5LY2 - chains A and B of the 8 polymer chains in the assembly; structure by X-ray diffraction, 2.43 A resolution.

Chain A (and B):
Name: Lysine-specific demethylase 4A
Source organism: Homo sapiens
Notes: EC 1.14.11.-; chain B of this document is another copy of the same molecule, construct and numbering; everything in this record applies to it too
Reference sequence: O75164 (KDM4A_HUMAN); residue numbers follow UniProt; this construct covers 1-359
Amino-acid sequence (381 residues; row label = number of the first residue in the row; numbers below 1 keep their minus sign (Met-21 is residue -21)):
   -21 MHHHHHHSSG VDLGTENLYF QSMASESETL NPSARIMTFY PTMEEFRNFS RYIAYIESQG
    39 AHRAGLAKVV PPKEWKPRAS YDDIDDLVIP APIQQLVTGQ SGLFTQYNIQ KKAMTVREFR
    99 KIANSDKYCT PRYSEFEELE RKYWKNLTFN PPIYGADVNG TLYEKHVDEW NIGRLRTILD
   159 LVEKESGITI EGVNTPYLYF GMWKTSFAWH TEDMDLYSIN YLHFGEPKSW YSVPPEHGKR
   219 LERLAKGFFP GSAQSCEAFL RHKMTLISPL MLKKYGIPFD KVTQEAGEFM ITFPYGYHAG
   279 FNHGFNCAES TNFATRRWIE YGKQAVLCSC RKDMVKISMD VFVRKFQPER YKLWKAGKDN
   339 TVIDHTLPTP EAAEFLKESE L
Disordered / not traced: -21 to 6, 355-359 (chain B: -21 to 9, 355-359)
Sequence notes: expression tag (-21 to 0)
Bound ions: Ni2+: His188, Glu190, His276 (together with N-oxalylglycine); Zn2+: Cys234, His240, Cys306, Cys308
Small-molecule neighbours: N-oxalylglycine (OGA): Tyr132, Tyr177, Phe185, His188, Glu190, Ser196, Asn198, Lys206, Trp208, Thr270, His276, Ser288
Swiss-Prot annotation at these positions:
  - binding site (2-oxoglutarate): Tyr132, Asn198, Lys206, Lys241
  - binding site (Fe cation): His188, Glu190, His276
  - binding site (Zn(2+)): Cys234, His240, Cys306, Cys308
  - modified residue: Ala2 (N-acetylalanine)
What the authors report for this chain:
  - mutagenesis - H188A: abolished catalytic activity (citing earlier work)

How chain A and chain B interact:
Residue-residue contacts (19; chain A residue first):
  Gln72(A) - Tyr85(B)  hydrogen bond
  Leu74(A) - Leu74(B)  hydrophobic
  Leu74(A) - Tyr85(B)  hydrophobic
  Thr76(A) - Thr126(B)  hydrogen bond (side chain-backbone)
  Thr76(A) - Phe127(B)
  Thr76(A) - Asn128(B)
  Thr76(A) - Pro129(B)
  Gly77(A) - Phe127(B)
  Gln78(A) - Phe127(B)
  Tyr85(A) - Gln72(B)
  Tyr85(A) - Leu74(B)  hydrophobic
  Tyr85(A) - Ile87(B)  hydrophobic
  Tyr85(A) - Pro129(B)
  Ile87(A) - Ile87(B)  hydrophobic
  Thr126(A) - Thr76(B)  hydrogen bond (backbone-side chain)
  Phe127(A) - Thr76(B)
  Phe127(A) - Gly77(B)
  Phe127(A) - Gln78(B)
  Pro129(A) - Thr76(B)
Other interface residues (no listed pair), chain A (11 interface residues in all): Asn128

Summary:
Chain A and chain B each contribute 11 residues to their interface, with 3 hydrogen bonds. Among the polar
pairs are Gln72(A)-Tyr85(B) and Thr76(A)-Thr126(B). Ligands of chain A: N-oxalylglycine. From UniProt: 4
residues binding 2-oxoglutarate, 3 Fe cation-binding residues and 4 Zn2+-binding residues on chain A. The
paper reports that H188A of chain A abolishes catalytic activity.
Chain A and chain B are both Lysine-specific demethylase 4A (Homo sapiens); the structure, JMJD2A/ KDM4A
COMPLEXED WITH NI(II), NOG AND Macrocyclic PEPTIDE Inhibitor CP2_R6Kme3 (13-mer), was determined by X-ray
diffraction, deposited together with 5LY1.
